Entry 7ZSA (electron microscopy, 4.00 A resolution); this record covers chains T and a of the 38 polymer chains in the assembly.

[Chain T]
Molecule: Template DNA
Sequence (209 nucleotides; numbered -135 to 73; the number before each row is that of its first residue; numbers below 1 keep their minus sign (DA-135 is residue -135)):
  -135 ATCGATGTAT ATATCTGACA CGTGCCTGGA GACTAGGGAG TAATCCCCTT GGCGGTTAAA
   -75 ACGCGGGGGA CAGCGCGTAC GTGCGTTTAA GCGGTGCTAG AGCTGTCTAC GACCAACACA
   -15 GCGCAGAAGA GCTATGATAT TTTTATGTAT GTACAACACA CATCGGAGGT GAATCGAACG
    45 TTCCATAGCT ATTATATACA CAGCGTGCT

[Chain a]
Molecule: Histone H3.2
Organism: Xenopus laevis
UniProtKB: P84233 (H32_XENLA); residues 1-135 here correspond to UniProt positions 2-136 (UniProt number = residue number + 1)
Amino-acid sequence (135 residues; row label = number of the first residue in the row):
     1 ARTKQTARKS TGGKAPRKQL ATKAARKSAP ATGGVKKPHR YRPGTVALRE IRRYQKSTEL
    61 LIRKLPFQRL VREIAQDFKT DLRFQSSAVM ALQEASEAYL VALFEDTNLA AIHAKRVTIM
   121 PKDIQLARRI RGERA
Not modelled in the structure: 1-34, 135
Differences from the reference sequence: conflict Ala102 (Gly103 in P84233); engineered mutation Ala110 (Cys111 in P84233)
Swiss-Prot annotation at these positions:
  - modified residue: Arg2 (Asymmetric dimethylarginine), Thr3 (Phosphothreonine), Lys4 (Allysine), Gln5 (5-glutamyl dopamine), Thr6 (Phosphothreonine), Arg8 (Citrulline), Lys9 (N6,N6,N6-trimethyllysine), Ser10 (ADP-ribosylserine), Thr11 (Phosphothreonine), Lys14 (N6-(2-hydroxyisobutyryl)lysine), Arg17 (Asymmetric dimethylarginine), Lys18 (N6-(2-hydroxyisobutyryl)lysine), Lys23 (N6-(2-hydroxyisobutyryl)lysine), Arg26 (Citrulline), Lys27 (N6,N6,N6-trimethyllysine), Ser28 (ADP-ribosylserine), Lys36 (N6,N6,N6-trimethyllysine), Lys37 (N6-methyllysine), Tyr41 (Phosphotyrosine), Lys56 (N6,N6,N6-trimethyllysine) and 8 more in UniProt

[How chain T and chain a interact]
Contacting residue pairs - 26 pairs, chain T then chain a:
  DG-129(T) - Tyr41(a)  sugar contact
  DG-129(T) - Arg49(a)  sugar contact
  DT-128(T) - Arg49(a)  phosphate contact
  DA-127(T) - Lys56(a)  salt bridge to the phosphate
  DG-55(T) - Arg40(a)  base contact
  DG-55(T) - Pro43(a)  phosphate contact
  DG-55(T) - Gly44(a)  phosphate contact
  DT-54(T) - Arg40(a)  hydrogen bond to the base
  DT-54(T) - Arg42(a)  sugar contact
  DT-54(T) - Pro43(a)  phosphate contact
  DT-54(T) - Gly44(a)  hydrogen bond to the phosphate
  DT-54(T) - Thr45(a)  phosphate contact
  DT-54(T) - Val46(a)  phosphate contact
  DT-54(T) - Ala47(a)  phosphate contact
  DG-53(T) - Arg40(a)  phosphate contact
  DG-53(T) - Tyr41(a)  hydrogen bond to the phosphate
  DA-46(T) - Arg63(a)  hydrogen bond to the phosphate
  DA-46(T) - Leu65(a)  phosphate contact
  DA-46(T) - Pro66(a)  sugar contact
  DA-46(T) - Arg69(a)  salt bridge to the phosphate
  DG-45(T) - Arg63(a)  phosphate contact
  DG-45(T) - Lys64(a)  hydrogen bond to the phosphate
  DG-45(T) - Leu65(a)  hydrogen bond to the phosphate
  DA-37(T) - Arg83(a)  hydrogen bond to the phosphate
  DG-36(T) - Asp81(a)  phosphate contact
  DG-36(T) - Arg83(a)  salt bridge to the phosphate
Interface residues without a listed pair, chain T (11 interface residues in all): DT-130
Interface residues without a listed pair, chain a (19 interface residues in all): His39, Arg53

[In short]
The interface between chain T and chain a involves 11 residues on one side and 19 on the other, with 7
hydrogen bonds and 3 salt bridges. Polar pairs include DT-54(T)-Arg40(a), DT-54(T)-Gly44(a) and
DG-53(T)-Tyr41(a).
Chain T is Template DNA and chain a is Histone H3.2 (Xenopus laevis); the structure, Yeast RNA polymerase II
transcription pre-initiation complex with the +1 nucleosome and NTP (complex B), was determined by electron
microscopy (same publication as 7ZS9 and 7ZSB).
